Entry 7DL2 (electron microscopy, 4.40 A resolution (low resolution: residue-level contacts below are approximate; hydrogen-bond / salt-bridge calls are withheld)); this record covers chains A and B of the 6 polymer chains in the assembly.

[Chain A]
Molecule: Isoform 7 of Tuberin
From: Homo sapiens
UniProt: P49815 (TSC2_HUMAN), isoform P49815-7; the author numbering skips numbers that UniProt does not, so the offset changes along the chain: 50-936 = UniProt 1-887; 980-1245 = UniProt 888-1153; 1269-1807 = UniProt 1154-1692
Chain sequence (1692 residues; row label = number of the first residue in the row; note: 66 numbers in that range are skipped by the numbering (no residue carries them; nothing is unmodelled there)):
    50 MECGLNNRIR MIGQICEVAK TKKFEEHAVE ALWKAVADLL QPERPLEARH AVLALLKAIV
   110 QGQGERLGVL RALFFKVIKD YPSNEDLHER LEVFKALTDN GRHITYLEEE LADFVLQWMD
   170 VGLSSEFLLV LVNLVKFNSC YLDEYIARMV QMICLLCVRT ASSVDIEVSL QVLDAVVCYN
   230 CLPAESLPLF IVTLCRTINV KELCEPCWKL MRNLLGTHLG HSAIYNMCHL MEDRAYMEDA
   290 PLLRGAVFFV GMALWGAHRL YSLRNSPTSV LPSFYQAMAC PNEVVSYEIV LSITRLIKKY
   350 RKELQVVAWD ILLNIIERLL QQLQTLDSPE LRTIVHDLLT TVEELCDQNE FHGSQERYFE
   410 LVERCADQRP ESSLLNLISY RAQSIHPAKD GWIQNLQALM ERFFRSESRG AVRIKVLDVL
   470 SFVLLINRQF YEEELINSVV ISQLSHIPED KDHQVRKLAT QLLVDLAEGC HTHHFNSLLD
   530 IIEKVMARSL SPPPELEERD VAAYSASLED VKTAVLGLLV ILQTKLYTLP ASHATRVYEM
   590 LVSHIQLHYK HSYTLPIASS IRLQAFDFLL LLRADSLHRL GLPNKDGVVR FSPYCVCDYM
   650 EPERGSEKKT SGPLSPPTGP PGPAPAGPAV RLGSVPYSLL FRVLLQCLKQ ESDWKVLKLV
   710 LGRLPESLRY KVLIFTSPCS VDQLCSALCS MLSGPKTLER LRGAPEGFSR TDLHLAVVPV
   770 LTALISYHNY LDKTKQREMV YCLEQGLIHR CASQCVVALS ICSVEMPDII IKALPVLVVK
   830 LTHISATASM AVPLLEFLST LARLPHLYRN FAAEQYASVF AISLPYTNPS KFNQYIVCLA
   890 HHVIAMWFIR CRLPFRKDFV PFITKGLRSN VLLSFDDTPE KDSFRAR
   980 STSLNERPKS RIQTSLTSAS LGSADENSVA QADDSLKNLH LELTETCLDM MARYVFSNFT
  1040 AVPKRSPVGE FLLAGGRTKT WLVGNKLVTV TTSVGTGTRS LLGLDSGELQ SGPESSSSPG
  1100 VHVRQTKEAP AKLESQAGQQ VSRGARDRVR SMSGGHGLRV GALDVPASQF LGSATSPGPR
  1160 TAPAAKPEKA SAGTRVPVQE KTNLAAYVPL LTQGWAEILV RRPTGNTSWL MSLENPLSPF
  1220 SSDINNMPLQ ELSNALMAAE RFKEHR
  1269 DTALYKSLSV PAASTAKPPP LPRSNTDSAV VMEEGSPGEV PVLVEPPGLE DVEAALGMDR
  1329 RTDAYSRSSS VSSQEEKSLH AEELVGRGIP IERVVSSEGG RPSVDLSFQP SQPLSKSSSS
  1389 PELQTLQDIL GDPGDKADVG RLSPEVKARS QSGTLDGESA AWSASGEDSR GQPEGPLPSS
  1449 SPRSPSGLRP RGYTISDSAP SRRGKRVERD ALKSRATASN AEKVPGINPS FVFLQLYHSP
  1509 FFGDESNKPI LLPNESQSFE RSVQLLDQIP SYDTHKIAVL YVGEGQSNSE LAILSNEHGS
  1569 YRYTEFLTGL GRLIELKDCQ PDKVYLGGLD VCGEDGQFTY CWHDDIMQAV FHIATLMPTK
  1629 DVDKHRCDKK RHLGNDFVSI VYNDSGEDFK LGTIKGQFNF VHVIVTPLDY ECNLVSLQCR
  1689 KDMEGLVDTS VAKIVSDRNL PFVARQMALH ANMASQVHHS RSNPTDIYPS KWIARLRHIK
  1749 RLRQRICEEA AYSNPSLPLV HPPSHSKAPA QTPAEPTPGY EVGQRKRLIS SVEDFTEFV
Not modelled in the structure: 50-126, 349-357, 644-682, 751-757, 980-1014, 1083-1181, 1222-1229, 1269-1493, 1600-1604, 1627-1635, 1756-1807
UniProt features mapped onto this chain:
  - modified residue (Phosphoserine): S1452, S1526
Reported in the primary citation:
  - catalytic residues: N1643 (proposed by the authors, not directly observed)
  - disease-associated variants - K1638N: decreased catalytic activity
  - mutagenesis - R1529A, R1529A/L1533A, L1533A, K1638A, R1639A, R1749A: decreased catalytic activity
  - self-association interface (contacts with another copy of this molecule): E1024 to F1038

[Chain B]
Molecule: Isoform 7 of Tuberin
From: Homo sapiens
UniProt: P49815 (TSC2_HUMAN), isoform P49815-7; the author numbering skips numbers that UniProt does not, so the offset changes along the chain: 50-937 = UniProt 1-888; 981-1470 = UniProt 889-1378; 1494-1807 = UniProt 1379-1692
Chain sequence (1692 residues; row label = number of the first residue in the row; note: 66 numbers in that range are skipped by the numbering (no residue carries them; nothing is unmodelled there)):
    50 MECGLNNRIR MIGQICEVAK TKKFEEHAVE ALWKAVADLL QPERPLEARH AVLALLKAIV
   110 QGQGERLGVL RALFFKVIKD YPSNEDLHER LEVFKALTDN GRHITYLEEE LADFVLQWMD
   170 VGLSSEFLLV LVNLVKFNSC YLDEYIARMV QMICLLCVRT ASSVDIEVSL QVLDAVVCYN
   230 CLPAESLPLF IVTLCRTINV KELCEPCWKL MRNLLGTHLG HSAIYNMCHL MEDRAYMEDA
   290 PLLRGAVFFV GMALWGAHRL YSLRNSPTSV LPSFYQAMAC PNEVVSYEIV LSITRLIKKY
   350 RKELQVVAWD ILLNIIERLL QQLQTLDSPE LRTIVHDLLT TVEELCDQNE FHGSQERYFE
   410 LVERCADQRP ESSLLNLISY RAQSIHPAKD GWIQNLQALM ERFFRSESRG AVRIKVLDVL
   470 SFVLLINRQF YEEELINSVV ISQLSHIPED KDHQVRKLAT QLLVDLAEGC HTHHFNSLLD
   530 IIEKVMARSL SPPPELEERD VAAYSASLED VKTAVLGLLV ILQTKLYTLP ASHATRVYEM
   590 LVSHIQLHYK HSYTLPIASS IRLQAFDFLL LLRADSLHRL GLPNKDGVVR FSPYCVCDYM
   650 EPERGSEKKT SGPLSPPTGP PGPAPAGPAV RLGSVPYSLL FRVLLQCLKQ ESDWKVLKLV
   710 LGRLPESLRY KVLIFTSPCS VDQLCSALCS MLSGPKTLER LRGAPEGFSR TDLHLAVVPV
   770 LTALISYHNY LDKTKQREMV YCLEQGLIHR CASQCVVALS ICSVEMPDII IKALPVLVVK
   830 LTHISATASM AVPLLEFLST LARLPHLYRN FAAEQYASVF AISLPYTNPS KFNQYIVCLA
   890 HHVIAMWFIR CRLPFRKDFV PFITKGLRSN VLLSFDDTPE KDSFRARS
   981 TSLNERPKSR IQTSLTSASL GSADENSVAQ ADDSLKNLHL ELTETCLDMM ARYVFSNFTA
  1041 VPKRSPVGEF LLAGGRTKTW LVGNKLVTVT TSVGTGTRSL LGLDSGELQS GPESSSSPGV
  1101 HVRQTKEAPA KLESQAGQQV SRGARDRVRS MSGGHGLRVG ALDVPASQFL GSATSPGPRT
  1161 APAAKPEKAS AGTRVPVQEK TNLAAYVPLL TQGWAEILVR RPTGNTSWLM SLENPLSPFS
  1221 SDINNMPLQE LSNALMAAER FKEHRDTALY KSLSVPAAST AKPPPLPRSN TDSAVVMEEG
  1281 SPGEVPVLVE PPGLEDVEAA LGMDRRTDAY SRSSSVSSQE EKSLHAEELV GRGIPIERVV
  1341 SSEGGRPSVD LSFQPSQPLS KSSSSPELQT LQDILGDPGD KADVGRLSPE VKARSQSGTL
  1401 DGESAAWSAS GEDSRGQPEG PLPSSSPRSP SGLRPRGYTI SDSAPSRRGK RVERDALKSR
  1461 ATASNAEKVP
  1494 GINPSFVFLQ LYHSPFFGDE SNKPILLPNE SQSFERSVQL LDQIPSYDTH KIAVLYVGEG
  1554 QSNSELAILS NEHGSYRYTE FLTGLGRLIE LKDCQPDKVY LGGLDVCGED GQFTYCWHDD
  1614 IMQAVFHIAT LMPTKDVDKH RCDKKRHLGN DFVSIVYNDS GEDFKLGTIK GQFNFVHVIV
  1674 TPLDYECNLV SLQCRKDMEG LVDTSVAKIV SDRNLPFVAR QMALHANMAS QVHHSRSNPT
  1734 DIYPSKWIAR LRHIKRLRQR ICEEAAYSNP SLPLVHPPSH SKAPAQTPAE PTPGYEVGQR
  1794 KRLISSVEDF TEFV
Not modelled in the structure: 50-123, 141-158, 175-184, 201-210, 226-231, 251-261, 276-279, 306-315, 349-357, 401-406, 624-684, 749-757, 981-1014, 1083-1179, 1243-1467, 1600-1604, 1627-1635, 1756-1807
UniProt features mapped onto this chain:
  - modified residue (Phosphoserine): S1429, S1526
Reported in the primary citation:
  - catalytic residues: N1643 (proposed by the authors, not directly observed)
  - disease-associated variants - K1638N: decreased catalytic activity
  - mutagenesis - R1529A, R1529A/L1533A, L1533A, K1638A, R1639A, R1749A: decreased catalytic activity
  - self-association interface (contacts with another copy of this molecule): E1024 to F1038

[Chain A / chain B interface]
Pairs across the interface (135):
  D926(A) with F1509(B)
  E929(A) with P1508(B); F1509(B); F1510(B)
  K930(A) with P1508(B)
  F933(A) with L1502(B); H1506(B)
  A935(A) with L1519(B)
  R936(A) with W1060(B); F1501(B); L1502(B)
  E1024(A) with P1508(B); F1509(B)
  A1031(A) with H1506(B)
  F1035(A) with N1496(B); S1498(B); L1502(B)
  N1037(A) with L1216(B); S1217(B); S1220(B); S1221(B)
  F1038(A) with Q1192(B); N1214(B); P1215(B); L1216(B); S1217(B)
  T1039(A) with N1214(B); P1215(B); L1216(B); S1217(B)
  V1041(A) with N1214(B)
  P1042(A) with E1213(B); N1214(B)
  K1043(A) with E1213(B); P1215(B)
  W1060(A) with R936(B)
  G1063(A) with S1507(B)
  N1064(A) with S1507(B); P1508(B)
  K1065(A) with H1506(B); S1507(B)
  I1197(A) with L1504(B)
  R1201(A) with Q1503(B); H1506(B)
  T1206(A) with N1214(B); Q1503(B)
  S1207(A) with E1213(B); N1214(B)
  W1208(A) with M1210(B); S1211(B); L1212(B); E1213(B); V1500(B); Q1503(B)
  L1209(A) with L1209(B); M1210(B); S1211(B); E1213(B)
  M1210(A) with W1208(B); L1209(B); M1210(B)
  S1211(A) with W1208(B); L1209(B)
  L1212(A) with W1208(B)
  E1213(A) with K1043(B); E1196(B); S1207(B); W1208(B); L1209(B)
  N1214(A) with F1038(B); T1039(B); V1041(B); P1042(B); N1205(B); T1206(B); S1207(B)
  P1215(A) with F1038(B); T1039(B); V1041(B)
  L1216(A) with N1037(B); F1038(B); T1039(B)
  S1217(A) with N1037(B); T1039(B)
  P1218(A) with T1039(B)
  F1219(A) with D1612(B); D1613(B)
  S1220(A) with N1037(B)
  S1221(A) with N1037(B)
  N1233(A) with S1045(B); P1046(B)
  A1234(A) with S1045(B)
  R1240(A) with W1194(B); M1210(B); S1211(B)
  N1496(A) with F1035(B)
  S1498(A) with S937(B); F1035(B)
  F1499(A) with F1038(B)
  L1502(A) with A1031(B); F1035(B); R1201(B)
  Q1503(A) with R1201(B); T1206(B); W1208(B)
  L1504(A) with W1208(B); Y1505(B)
  Y1505(A) with L1504(B); Y1505(B)
  H1506(A) with F933(B); L1027(B); A1031(B); K1065(B)
  S1507(A) with K1065(B)
  P1508(A) with D931(B); E1024(B); L1027(B)
  F1509(A) with D931(B); E1024(B)
  F1510(A) with D1512(B); S1514(B); N1515(B)
  G1511(A) with D1512(B)
  S1514(A) with G1511(B); D1512(B)
  N1515(A) with F1509(B); F1510(B); G1511(B); D1512(B)
  K1516(A) with R936(B)
  P1517(A) with R936(B)
  D1612(A) with F1219(B)
  D1613(A) with S1217(B); F1219(B); S1220(B)
Also at the interface, not in a pair above, chain A (77 interface residues in all): I898, R899, R901, K906, S932, L1027, R1032, R1044, Q1192, E1196, V1199, A1237, K1242, I1495, V1500, F1501, D1512, L1519
Also at the interface, not in a pair above, chain B (76 interface residues in all): R899, L902, E929, A935, L1020, T1023, D1028, R1032, V1034, S1036, A1040, V1047, K1058, I1197, P1218, K1468, F1499, P1517

[Overview]
77 residues of chain A face 76 of chain B across their interface. From the paper: catalytic residues N1643(A)
and N1643(B); K1638N, R1529A and R1529A/L1533A of chain A, among others, reduce catalytic activity; 14
substitutions were tested in all.
Chain A and chain B are both Isoform 7 of Tuberin (Homo sapiens); the structure, Cryo-EM structure of human
TSC complex, was determined by electron microscopy.
